Entry 8SUB (electron microscopy, 2.89 A resolution); this record covers chains C and D of the 17 polymer chains in the assembly.

# Chain C (and D)
Name: SIR2-like domain-containing protein
Organism: Escherichia coli
Notes: chain D of this document is another copy of the same molecule, construct and numbering; everything in this record applies to it too
Reference sequence: A0A7B5N0T7 (A0A7B5N0T7_ECOLX); numbering as in UniProt (aligned over 1-415)
Chain sequence (415 residues; each row starts with the number of its first residue):
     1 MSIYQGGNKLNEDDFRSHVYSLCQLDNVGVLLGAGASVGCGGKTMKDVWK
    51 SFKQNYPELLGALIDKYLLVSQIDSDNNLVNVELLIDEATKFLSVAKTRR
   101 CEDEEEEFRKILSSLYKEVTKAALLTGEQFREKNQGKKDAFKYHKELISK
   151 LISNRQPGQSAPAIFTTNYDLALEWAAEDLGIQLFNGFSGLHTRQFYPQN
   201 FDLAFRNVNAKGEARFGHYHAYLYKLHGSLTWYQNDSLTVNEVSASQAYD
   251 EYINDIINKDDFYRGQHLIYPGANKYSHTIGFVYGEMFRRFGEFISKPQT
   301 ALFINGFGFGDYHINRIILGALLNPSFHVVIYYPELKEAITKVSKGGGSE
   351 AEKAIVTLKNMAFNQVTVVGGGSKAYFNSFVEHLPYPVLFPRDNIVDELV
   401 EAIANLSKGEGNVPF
Disordered / not traced: 1, 210-217, 408-415 (chain D: 1, 211-216, 409-415)
Reported in the primary citation:
  - catalytic residues: H227, D311, H313
  - mutagenesis - H227A, D311A, H313A: abolished catalytic activity on NAD+
  - mutagenesis - H227A, D311A, H313A: decreased catalytic activity on single-stranded DNA
  - mutagenesis - H227A: decreased growth

# How chain C and chain D interact
Contacting residue pairs - 23 pairs, chain C then chain D:
  Y67(C) - R99(D)
  L68(C) - R100(D)
  K91(C) - K91(D)
  K91(C) - V95(D)
  S94(C) - K91(D)
  V95(C) - K91(D)
  V95(C) - V95(D)  hydrophobic
  T98(C) - F92(D)
  R99(C) - Y67(D)
  R99(C) - E104(D)  salt bridge
  R100(C) - L68(D)
  E104(C) - R99(D)  salt bridge
  F196(C) - R316(D)  hydrogen bond (backbone-side chain)
  K275(C) - N274(D)  hydrogen bond (backbone-side chain)
  H278(C) - A273(D)
  H278(C) - Y312(D)
  T279(C) - Y312(D)
  F282(C) - H313(D)
  G285(C) - Y276(D)
  E286(C) - Y276(D)  hydrogen bond
  R289(C) - R289(D)
  E293(C) - R289(D)
  H313(C) - T279(D)
Other interface residues (no listed pair), chain C (24 interface residues in all): F92, Q199, L238, Y276, G281
Other interface residues (no listed pair), chain D (21 interface residues in all): L84, S94, T98, I317, G320

# Overview
Chain C and chain D form an interface of 24 and 21 residues respectively, with 3 hydrogen bonds and 2 salt
bridges. Among the polar pairs are R99(C)-E104(D), F196(C)-R316(D) and K275(C)-N274(D). The paper reports
catalytic residues H227(C), D311(C) and H313(C); H227A, D311A and H313A of chain C abolish catalytic activity
on NAD+.
Both chains are SIR2-like domain-containing protein (Escherichia coli). Entry 8SUB (E. coli SIR2-HerA complex
(dodecamer SIR2 pentamer HerA)) was determined by electron microscopy together with 8SU9, 8SUW, 8SXX, 8UAE and
8UAF from the same study.
